PDB entry 4UFP | X-ray diffraction, 2.95 A resolution | chain A

== Chain A ==
Molecule: Epoxide hydrolase
From: Solanum tuberosum
Notes: EC 3.3.2.3
UniProtKB: Q41415 (Q41415_SOLTU); residue numbers follow UniProt; this construct covers 1-321
Chain sequence (328 residues; row label = number of the first residue in the row):
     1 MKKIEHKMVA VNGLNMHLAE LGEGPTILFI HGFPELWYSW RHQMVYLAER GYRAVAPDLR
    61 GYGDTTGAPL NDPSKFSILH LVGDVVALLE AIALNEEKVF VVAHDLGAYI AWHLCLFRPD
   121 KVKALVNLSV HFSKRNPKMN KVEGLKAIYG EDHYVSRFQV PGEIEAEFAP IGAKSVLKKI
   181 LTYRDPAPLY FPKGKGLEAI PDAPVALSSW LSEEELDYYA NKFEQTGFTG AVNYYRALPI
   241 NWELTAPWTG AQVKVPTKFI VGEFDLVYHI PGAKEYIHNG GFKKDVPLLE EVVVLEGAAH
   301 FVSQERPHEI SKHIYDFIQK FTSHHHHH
Unresolved in the structure: 1-2, 322-328
Construct notes: cloning artifact (2); engineered mutation L94 (Pro in Q41415), L106 (Trp in Q41415), Y109 (Leu in Q41415), K141 (Val in Q41415), V155 (Ile in Q41415), L189 (Phe in Q41415); expression tag (322-328)
Reported in the primary citation:
  - catalytic residues: D105 (from molecular simulation)
  - contacts within the chain: Y109-N241 (hydrogen bond)
  - conformationally variable residues (loop rearrangement): A93 to E96
  - catalytic residues: Y154, Y235 (citing earlier work)

== Summary ==
The paper reports catalytic residues D105, Y154 and Y235; conformational variability at A93.
Chain A is Epoxide hydrolase (Solanum tuberosum); the structure, Laboratory evolved variant R-C1B1D33 of
potato epoxide hydrolase StEH1, was determined by X-ray diffraction (same publication as 4UFO and 4UHB).
